PDB entry 7Q6G | X-ray diffraction, 2.80 A resolution | chain A

[Chain A]
Protein: Cell division protein FtsA
Organism: Xenorhabdus poinarii G6
Reference sequence: A0A068QZX9 (A0A068QZX9_9GAMM); residues 1-396 here correspond to UniProt positions 13-408 (UniProt number = residue number + 12)
Chain sequence (396 residues; each row starts with the number of its first residue):
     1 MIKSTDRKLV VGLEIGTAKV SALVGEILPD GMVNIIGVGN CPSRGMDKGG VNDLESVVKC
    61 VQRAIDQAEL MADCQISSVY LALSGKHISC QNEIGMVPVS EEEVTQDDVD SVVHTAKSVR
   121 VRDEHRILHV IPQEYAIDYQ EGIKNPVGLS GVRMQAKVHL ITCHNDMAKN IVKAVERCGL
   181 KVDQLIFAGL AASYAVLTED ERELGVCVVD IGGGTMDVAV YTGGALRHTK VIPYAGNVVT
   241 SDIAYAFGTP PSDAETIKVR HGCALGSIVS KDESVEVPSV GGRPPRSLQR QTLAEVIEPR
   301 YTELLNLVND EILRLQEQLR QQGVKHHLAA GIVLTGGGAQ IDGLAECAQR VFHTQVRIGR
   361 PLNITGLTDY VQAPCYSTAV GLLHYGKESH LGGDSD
Disordered / not traced: 1-4, 393-396
Ligand contacts: ADP (adenosine-5'-diphosphate): E14, G16, T17, I211, G212, G213, G214, G236, N237, T240, E255, K258, V259, G336, G337, G338, Q340, I341, C375

[Summary]
Chain A binds ADP.
Chain A is Cell division protein FtsA (Xenorhabdus poinarii G6); the structure, Xenorhabdus poinarii FtsA
1-396 ADP, was determined by X-ray diffraction, deposited together with 7Q6D, 7Q6F and 7Q6I.
